PDB entry 2ORR | X-ray diffraction, 2.00 A resolution | chain A

[Chain A]
Protein: Nitric oxide synthase, inducible
From: Mus musculus
Notes: EC 1.14.13.39; fragment: oxygenase domain 114-498
UniProtKB: P29477 (NOS2_MOUSE); numbering as in UniProt (aligned over 114-498)
Amino-acid sequence (389 residues; numbered 114 to 502; the number before each row is that of its first residue):
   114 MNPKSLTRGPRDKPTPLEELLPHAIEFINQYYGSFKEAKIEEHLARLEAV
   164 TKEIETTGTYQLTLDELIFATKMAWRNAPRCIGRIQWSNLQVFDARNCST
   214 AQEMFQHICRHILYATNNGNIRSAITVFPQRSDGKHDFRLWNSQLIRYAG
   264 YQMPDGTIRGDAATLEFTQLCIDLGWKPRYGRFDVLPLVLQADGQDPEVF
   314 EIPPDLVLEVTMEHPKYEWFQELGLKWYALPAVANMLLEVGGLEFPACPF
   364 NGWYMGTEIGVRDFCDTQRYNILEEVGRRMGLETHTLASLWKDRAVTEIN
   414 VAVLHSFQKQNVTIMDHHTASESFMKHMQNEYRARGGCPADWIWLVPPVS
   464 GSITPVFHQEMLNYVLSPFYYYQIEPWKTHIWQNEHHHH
Disordered / not traced: 265-269, 327-337, 369-413, 446-477, 498-502
Construct notes: expression tag (499-502)
Ion coordination: heme Fe: Cys194 (together with 333)
Small-molecule neighbours:
  - 333 (4-(1,3-benzodioxol-5-yloxy)-2-[4-(1H-imidazol-1-yl)phenoxy]pyrimidine): Cys194, Gln257, Arg260, Tyr341, Pro344, Ala345, Val346, Phe363, Asn364, Gly365, Trp366, Tyr367, Met368
  - heme (HEM): Thr184, Trp188, Ala191, Pro192, Arg193, Cys194, Ile195, Gly196, Gln199, Leu203, Ser236, Met349, Phe363, Asn364, Gly365, Trp366, Met368, Met428, Tyr483, Tyr485
Swiss-Prot annotation at these positions:
  - binding site (heme b): Cys194, Tyr485
  - binding site (L-arginine): Gln257, Trp366, Tyr367, Glu371
  - binding site ((6R)-L-erythro-5,6,7,8-tetrahydrobiopterin): Arg375, Ile456, Trp457, Phe470
  - natural variant: Cys211 (C211R: In strain: NOD/LtJ)

[In short]
Chain A binds heme and compound 333. Curated annotation (UniProt) lists heme b-binding residues Cys194 and
Tyr485, 4 L-arginine-binding residues and 4 (6R)-L-erythro-5,6,7,8-tetrahydrobiopterin-binding residues.
Chain A is Nitric oxide synthase, inducible (Mus musculus); the structure, Murine Inducible Nitric Oxide
Synthase Oxygenase Domain (Delta 114) 4-(Benzo[1,3]dioxol-5-yloxy)-2-(4-imidazol-1-yl-phenoxy)-pyrimidine
Complex, was determined by X-ray diffraction together with 2ORQ, 2ORS, 2ORT, 2ORO and 2ORP from the same
study.
